5WN5 - chains E and B of the 4 polymer chains in the assembly; structure by X-ray diffraction, 2.20 A resolution.

Chain E:
Molecule: 21-nt DNA strand
Sequence (21 nucleotides; numbered 1 to 21; the number before each row is that of its first residue):
     1 GGATCCGTCGATCGCATCAGC

Chain B:
Molecule: DNA-(apurinic or apyrimidinic site) lyase
Organism: Homo sapiens
Notes: EC 3.1.-.-, 4.2.99.18
UniProt: P27695 (APEX1_HUMAN); numbering as in UniProt (aligned over 43-318)
Chain sequence (276 residues; numbered 43 to 318; the number before each row is that of its first residue):
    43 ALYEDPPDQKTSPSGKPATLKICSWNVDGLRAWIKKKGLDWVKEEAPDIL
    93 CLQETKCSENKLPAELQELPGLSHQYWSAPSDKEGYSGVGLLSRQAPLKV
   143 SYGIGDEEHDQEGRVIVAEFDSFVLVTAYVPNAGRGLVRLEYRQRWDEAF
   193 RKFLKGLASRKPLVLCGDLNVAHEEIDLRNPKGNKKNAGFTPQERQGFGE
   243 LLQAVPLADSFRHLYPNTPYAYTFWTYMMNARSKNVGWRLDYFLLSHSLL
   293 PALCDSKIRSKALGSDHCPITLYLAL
Differences from the reference sequence: engineered mutation Ala138 (Cys in P27695)
Ion coordination: Mn2+: Asp70, Glu96
From the paper describing this entry:
  - mutagenesis - F266A (50-fold), M270A, W280A: increased catalytic activity
  - mutagenesis - R177A: unchanged catalytic activity
  - specificity-determining residues: Phe266, Trp280 (citing earlier work)

Chain E / chain B interface:
Contacting residue pairs (19):
  DT12(E) - Met270(B)  hydrogen bond to the base
  DC13(E) - Tyr269(B)  base contact
  DC13(E) - Met270(B)  sugar contact
  DG14(E) - Lys78(B)  phosphate contact
  DG14(E) - Tyr269(B)  sugar contact
  DC15(E) - Asp70(B)  sugar contact
  DC15(E) - Gly71(B)  phosphate contact
  DC15(E) - Ala74(B)  phosphate contact
  DC15(E) - Lys78(B)  salt bridge to the phosphate
  DC15(E) - Lys98(B)  base contact
  DA16(E) - Gly71(B)  phosphate contact
  DA16(E) - Leu72(B)  phosphate contact
  DA16(E) - Arg73(B)  hydrogen bond to the phosphate
  DA16(E) - Ala74(B)  hydrogen bond to the phosphate
  DA16(E) - Lys98(B)  sugar contact
  DA16(E) - Gly127(B)  phosphate contact
  DT17(E) - Arg73(B)  salt bridge to the phosphate
  DT17(E) - Glu126(B)  sugar contact
  DT17(E) - Gly127(B)  sugar contact
Also at the interface, not in a pair above, chain E (8 interface residues in all): DT8, DC18
Also at the interface, not in a pair above, chain B (12 interface residues in all): Lys228

In short:
8 residues of chain E and 12 residues of chain B are in contact; the contacts include 3 hydrogen bonds and 2
salt bridges. Among the polar pairs are DT12(E)-Met270(B), DA16(E)-Arg73(B) and DA16(E)-Ala74(B). Asp70(B) and
Glu96(B) coordinate Mn2+. From the paper: F266A, M270A and W280A of chain B increase catalytic activity;
specificity determinants Phe266(B) and Trp280(B).
Chain E is a 21-nt DNA strand and chain B is DNA-(apurinic or apyrimidinic site) lyase (Homo sapiens); the
structure, APE1 exonuclease substrate complex with a C/T mismatch and Mn2+, was determined by X-ray
diffraction (same publication as 5WN0, 5WN1, 5WN2, 5WN3 and 5WN4).
